6ML4 - chains A and E of the 3 polymer chains in the assembly; structure by X-ray diffraction, 1.48 A resolution.

== Chain A ==
Name: Zinc finger and BTB domain-containing protein 24
Organism: Mus musculus
Notes: fragment: zinc fingers 4-8
Reference sequence: Q80X44 (ZBT24_MOUSE); residue numbers follow UniProt; this construct covers 375-519
Chain sequence (151 residues; numbered 370 to 520; the number before each row is that of its first residue):
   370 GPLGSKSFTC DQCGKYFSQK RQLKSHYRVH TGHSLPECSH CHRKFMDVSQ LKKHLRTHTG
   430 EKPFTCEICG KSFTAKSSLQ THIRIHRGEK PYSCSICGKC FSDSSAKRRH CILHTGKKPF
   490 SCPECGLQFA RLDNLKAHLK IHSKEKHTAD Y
Unresolved in the structure: 370-372, 516-520
Sequence notes: expression tag (370-374, 520)
Ion coordination: Zn2+ site 1: Cys-379, Cys-382, His-395, His-399; Zn2+ site 2: Cys-407, Cys-410, His-423, His-427; Zn2+ site 3: Cys-435, Cys-438, His-451, His-455; Zn2+ site 4: Cys-463, Cys-466, His-479, His-483; Zn2+ site 5: Cys-491, Cys-494, His-507, His-511
Swiss-Prot annotation at these positions:
  - zinc finger: Phe-377 to His-399 (C2H2-type 4), Pro-405 to His-427 (C2H2-type 5), Phe-433 to His-455 (C2H2-type 6), Tyr-461 to His-483 (C2H2-type 7), Phe-489 to His-511 (C2H2-type 8)
From the paper describing this entry:
  - binding site for the 20-nt DNA strand (chain E): Lys-422, Thr-443, Ser-447, Asp-472, Ala-475, Arg-478, Arg-500, Asn-503, Ala-506
  - binding site for the 20-nt DNA strand: Gln-391, Ser-394, Asp-416, Gln-419, Ser-446, Ser-474, Asp-502
  - Zn2+ coordination: Cys-382, Cys-407
  - disease-associated variants - C382Y, C407G: abolished binding to 12-bp ZBTB24 motif
  - mutagenesis - C382Y, C407G: abolished expression in response to CDCA7 level
  - mutagenesis - C382Y, C407G: abolished signaling in response to Cdca7-Luc reporter

== Chain E ==
Molecule: 20-nt DNA strand
Sequence (20 nucleotides; row label = number of the first residue in the row):
     1 ACGCAGGTCC TGGACGAAGC

== How chain A and chain E interact ==
Pairs across the interface (43):
  Arg-412(A) with DG12(E), salt bridge to the phosphate
  Phe-414(A) with DG12(E), phosphate contact; DG13(E), phosphate contact
  Met-415(A) with DA14(E), phosphate contact
  Gln-419(A) with DA14(E), hydrogen bond to the base; DC15(E), base contact
  Lys-422(A) with DG12(E), base contact; DG13(E), hydrogen bond to the base
  His-423(A) with DG12(E), salt bridge to the phosphate
  Thr-426(A) with DT11(E), phosphate contact; DG12(E), phosphate contact
  Lys-431(A) with DC10(E), salt bridge to the phosphate
  Phe-442(A) with DC9(E), phosphate contact; DC10(E), phosphate contact
  Thr-443(A) with DC10(E), hydrogen bond to the phosphate; DT11(E), base contact
  Ser-447(A) with DC10(E), base contact; DT11(E), base contact
  His-451(A) with DC9(E), salt bridge to the phosphate
  Ile-454(A) with DT8(E), phosphate contact; DC9(E), phosphate contact
  Lys-468(A) with DG6(E), phosphate contact
  Phe-470(A) with DG6(E), phosphate contact; DG7(E), phosphate contact
  Asp-472(A) with DT8(E), base contact; DC9(E), hydrogen bond to the base
  Ala-475(A) with DT8(E), base contact
  Arg-478(A) with DG6(E), hydrogen bond to the base; DG7(E), hydrogen bond to the base; DT8(E), base contact
  His-479(A) with DG6(E), salt bridge to the phosphate
  Leu-482(A) with DA5(E), phosphate contact
  Lys-487(A) with DC4(E), salt bridge to the phosphate
  Leu-496(A) with DG3(E), sugar contact
  Phe-498(A) with DG3(E), phosphate contact; DC4(E), phosphate contact
  Arg-500(A) with DA5(E), base contact; DG6(E), hydrogen bond to the base
  Asn-503(A) with DC4(E), base contact; DA5(E), hydrogen bond to the base
  His-507(A) with DG3(E), salt bridge to the phosphate
  Ile-510(A) with DC2(E), sugar contact; DG3(E), phosphate contact
Also at the interface, not in a pair above, chain A (34 interface residues in all): Lys-413, Asp-416, Lys-440, Ser-441, Ala-444, Ser-474, Gln-497

== In short ==
The interface between chain A and chain E involves 34 residues on one side and 14 on the other; the contacts
include 8 hydrogen bonds and 7 salt bridges. Polar contacts include Gln-419(A)/DA14(E), Lys-422(A)/DG13(E) and
Asp-472(A)/DC9(E). The paper reports a binding site for the 20-nt DNA strand (chain E) at Lys-422(A),
Thr-443(A) and Ser-447(A) among others; C382Y and C407G of chain A abolish binding to 12-bp ZBTB24 motif.
Chain A is Zinc finger and BTB domain-containing protein 24 (Mus musculus) and chain E is a 20-nt DNA strand;
the structure, BTB24 Zinc Fingers 4-8 with 19+1mer DNA Oligonucleotide (Sequence 3), was determined by X-ray
diffraction together with 6ML2, 6ML3, 6ML5, 6ML6 and 6ML7 from the same study.
